Entry 1N9G (X-ray diffraction, 1.98 A resolution); this record covers chains A and C of the 6 polymer chains in the assembly.

Chain A (and C):
Molecule: 2,4-dienoyl-CoA reductase
From: Candida tropicalis
Notes: chain C of this document is another copy of the same molecule, construct and numbering; everything in this record applies to it too
UniProt: Q8WZM4 (ETR2_CANTR); residue numbers follow UniProt; this construct covers 1-386
Sequence (386 residues; row label = number of the first residue in the row):
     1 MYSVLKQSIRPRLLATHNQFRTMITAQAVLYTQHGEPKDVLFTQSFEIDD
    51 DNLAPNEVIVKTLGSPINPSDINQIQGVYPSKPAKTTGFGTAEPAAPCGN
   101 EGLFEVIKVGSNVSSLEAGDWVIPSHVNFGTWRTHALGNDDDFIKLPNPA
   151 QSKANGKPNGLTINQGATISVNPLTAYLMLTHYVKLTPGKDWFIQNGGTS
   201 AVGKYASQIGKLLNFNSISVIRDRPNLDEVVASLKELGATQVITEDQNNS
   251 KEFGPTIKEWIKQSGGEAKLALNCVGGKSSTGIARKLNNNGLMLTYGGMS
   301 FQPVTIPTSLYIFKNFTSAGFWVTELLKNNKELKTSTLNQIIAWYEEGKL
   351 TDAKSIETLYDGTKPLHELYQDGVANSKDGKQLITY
Unresolved in the structure: 1-22
Curated features (UniProtKB/Swiss-Prot):
  - active site: Tyr79 (Proton donor)
  - binding site (NADP(+)): Asn172, Thr199 to Val202, Arg222 to Arg224, Tyr296 to Met299, Phe321 to Val323, Lys381
Ligand contacts: NADP (NAP; NADP nicotinamide-adenine-dinucleotide phosphate): Pro69, Val171, Asn172, Thr175, Gly197, Thr199, Ser200, Ala201, Val202, Arg222, Arg224, Cys274, Val275, Tyr296, Gly297, Gly298, Met299, Ser300, Phe321, Trp322, Val323, Lys381

Interface between chain A and chain C:
Pairs across the interface (49; chain A residue first):
  Tyr79(A) - Phe313(C)  hydrophobic
  Pro80(A) - Phe313(C)  hydrophobic
  Thr295(A) - Thr308(C)
  Thr295(A) - Ile312(C)
  Tyr296(A) - Ile312(C)
  Gly297(A) - Thr308(C)
  Gly297(A) - Ile312(C)
  Gly298(A) - Thr308(C)
  Gln302(A) - Thr308(C)
  Pro303(A) - Thr305(C)
  Pro303(A) - Ile306(C)
  Val304(A) - Val304(C)
  Val304(A) - Thr305(C)
  Val304(A) - Ile306(C)  hydrogen bond (backbone-backbone)
  Val304(A) - Tyr311(C)  hydrophobic
  Thr305(A) - Pro303(C)
  Thr305(A) - Val304(C)
  Thr305(A) - Thr305(C)
  Ile306(A) - Pro303(C)
  Ile306(A) - Val304(C)  hydrogen bond (backbone-backbone)
  Thr308(A) - Thr295(C)
  Thr308(A) - Gly297(C)
  Thr308(A) - Gly298(C)
  Thr308(A) - Gln302(C)  hydrogen bond (side chain-backbone)
  Thr308(A) - Val304(C)
  Tyr311(A) - Val304(C)  hydrophobic
  Tyr311(A) - Tyr311(C)
  Tyr311(A) - Ser318(C)  hydrogen bond
  Tyr311(A) - Ala319(C)
  Tyr311(A) - Gly320(C)
  Ile312(A) - Thr295(C)
  Ile312(A) - Tyr296(C)
  Ile312(A) - Gly297(C)
  Ile312(A) - Trp322(C)
  Phe313(A) - Tyr79(C)  hydrophobic
  Phe313(A) - Pro80(C)
  Phe313(A) - Trp322(C)  hydrophobic
  Phe316(A) - Gly320(C)
  Thr317(A) - Ser318(C)
  Ser318(A) - Tyr311(C)  hydrogen bond
  Ser318(A) - Thr317(C)
  Ser318(A) - Ser318(C)  hydrogen bond (backbone-backbone)
  Ala319(A) - Tyr311(C)
  Ala319(A) - Phe316(C)
  Gly320(A) - Tyr311(C)
  Gly320(A) - Phe316(C)
  Phe321(A) - Ile312(C)
  Trp322(A) - Ile312(C)
  Trp322(A) - Phe313(C)  hydrophobic
Other interface residues (no listed pair), chain A (23 interface residues in all): Pro307
Other interface residues (no listed pair), chain C (23 interface residues in all): Pro307, Phe321

Overview:
Chain A and chain C each contribute 23 residues to their interface, with 6 hydrogen bonds. Polar pairs include
Thr308(A)-Gln302(C), Tyr311(A)-Ser318(C) and Val304(A)-Ile306(C). Ligands of chain A: NADP. Curated annotation
(UniProt) lists active-site residue Tyr79(A) and 16 NADP+-binding residues on chain A.
Both chains are 2,4-dienoyl-CoA reductase (Candida tropicalis). Entry 1N9G (Mitochondrial 2-enoyl thioester
reductase Etr1p/Etr2p heterodimer from Candida tropicalis) was determined by X-ray diffraction.
